5COF - chain A; structure by X-ray diffraction, 1.35 A resolution.

# Chain A
Protein: Uncharacterized protein
Source organism: Escherichia coli (strain UTI89 / UPEC)
UniProt: Q1R1X2 (Q1R1X2_ECOUT); numbering as in UniProt (aligned over 2-172)
Chain sequence (173 residues; row label = number of the first residue in the row; numbering starts at 0):
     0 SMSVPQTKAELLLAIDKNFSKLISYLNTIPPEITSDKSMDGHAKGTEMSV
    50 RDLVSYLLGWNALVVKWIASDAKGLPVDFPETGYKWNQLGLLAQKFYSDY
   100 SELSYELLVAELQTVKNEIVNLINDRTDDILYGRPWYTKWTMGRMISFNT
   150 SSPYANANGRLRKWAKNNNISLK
Disordered / not traced: 172
Construct notes: expression tag (0-1)
Modified positions: Mse1 (selenomethionine); Mse38, Mse47, Mse141, Mse144 (selenomethionine; parent Met)
Ion coordination: Na+: Pro4, Tyr131, Ser146; Ca2+: Gly44, Glu46, Glu105

# Overview
The Na+ site is built by Pro4, Tyr131 and Ser146. Gly44, Glu46 and Glu105 coordinate Ca2+.
Chain A is Uncharacterized protein (Escherichia coli (strain UTI89 / UPEC)); the structure, Crystal structure
of Uncharacterised protein Q1R1X2 from Escherichia coli UTI89, was determined by X-ray diffraction, deposited
together with 5CIV, 5COG, 5COM and 5CQV.
